8YIN - chains I and V of the 20 polymer chains in the assembly; structure by electron microscopy, 2.74 A resolution.

Chain I:
Name: Cytochrome b-c1 complex subunit 9, mitochondrial
Organism: Saccharomyces cerevisiae
UniProtKB: P22289 (QCR9_YEAST); numbering as in UniProt (aligned over 4-58)
Amino-acid sequence (55 residues; each row starts with the number of its first residue):
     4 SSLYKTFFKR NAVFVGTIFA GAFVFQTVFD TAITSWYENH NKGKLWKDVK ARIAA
Unresolved in the structure: 4

Chain V:
Name: Cytochrome b-c1 complex subunit 10, mitochondrial
Organism: Saccharomyces cerevisiae
UniProtKB: P37299 (QCR10_YEAST); numbering as in UniProt (aligned over 10-61)
Amino-acid sequence (52 residues; row label = number of the first residue in the row):
    10 KTGLHFGRLS LRSLTAYAPN LMLWGGASML GLFVFTEGWP KFQDTLYKKI PL
Unresolved in the structure: 10

Chain I / chain V interface:
Pairs across the interface (23; chain I residue first):
  Asn14(I) with Trp33(V)
  Ala15(I) with Asn29(V); Leu32(V); Trp33(V); Ala36(V)
  Val16(I) with Leu32(V), hydrophobic
  Val18(I) with Trp33(V), hydrophobic; Ala36(V), hydrophobic
  Gly19(I) with Gly35(V); Ala36(V)
  Phe22(I) with Ala36(V); Leu39(V); Gly40(V); Val43(V), hydrophobic
  Ala23(I) with Leu39(V), hydrophobic
  Phe26(I) with Phe42(V); Glu46(V); Leu55(V); Tyr56(V), hydrophobic; Lys58(V)
  Gln29(I) with Glu46(V), hydrogen bond; Tyr56(V)
  Val31(I) with Leu61(V), hydrophobic
Also at the interface, not in a pair above, chain I (12 interface residues in all): Arg13, Thr30

In short:
12 residues of chain I and 14 residues of chain V are in contact; the contacts include 1 hydrogen bond. The
hydrogen-bonded pair is Gln29(I)-Glu46(V).
Chain I is Cytochrome b-c1 complex subunit 9, mitochondrial and chain V is Cytochrome b-c1 complex subunit 10,
mitochondrial, both from Saccharomyces cerevisiae; the structure, Cryo-EM structure of Saccharomyces
cerevisiae bc1 complex in YF23694-bound state, was determined by electron microscopy (same publication as 8YHQ
and 8ZMT).
